Entry 8PSS (electron microscopy, 2.83 A resolution); this record covers chains B and S of the 5 polymer chains in the assembly.

[Chain B]
Molecule: Putative PB1
From: Tilapia lake virus
UniProtKB: A0A1Y9SHW4 (A0A1Y9SHW4_9VIRU); residue numbers follow UniProt; this construct covers 1-519
Sequence (519 residues; numbered 1 to 519; the number before each row is that of its first residue):
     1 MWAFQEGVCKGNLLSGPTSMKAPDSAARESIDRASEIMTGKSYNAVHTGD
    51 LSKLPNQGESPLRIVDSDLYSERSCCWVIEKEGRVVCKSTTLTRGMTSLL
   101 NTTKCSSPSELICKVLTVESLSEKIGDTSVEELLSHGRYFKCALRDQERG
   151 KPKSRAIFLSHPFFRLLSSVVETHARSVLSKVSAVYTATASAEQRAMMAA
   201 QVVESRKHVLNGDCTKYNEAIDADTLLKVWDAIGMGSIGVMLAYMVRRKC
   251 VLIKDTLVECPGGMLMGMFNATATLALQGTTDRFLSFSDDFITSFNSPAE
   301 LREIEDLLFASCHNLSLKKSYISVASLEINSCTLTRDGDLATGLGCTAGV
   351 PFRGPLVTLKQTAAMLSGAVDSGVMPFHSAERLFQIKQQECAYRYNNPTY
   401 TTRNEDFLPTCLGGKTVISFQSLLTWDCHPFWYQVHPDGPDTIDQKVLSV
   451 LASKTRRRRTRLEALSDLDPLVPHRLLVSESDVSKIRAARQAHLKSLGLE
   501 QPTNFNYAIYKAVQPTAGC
Disordered / not traced: 516-519
Metal / ion sites: Mg2+: Asp213, Asp290
What the authors report for this chain:
  - specificity-determining residues: Asn270 (proposed by the authors, not directly observed)

[Chain S]
Molecule: 5' cRNA end - cRNA loop
Sequence (40 nucleotides; row label = number of the first residue in the row; numbers below 1 keep their minus sign (C-24 is residue -24)):
   -24 CCAAAUUUUACUCACAAGUCAGGACGUGAGAAAGAUUUGC
Disordered / not traced: -24 to 0

[Chain B / chain S interface]
Contacting residue pairs (47; chain B residue first):
  Arg73(B) with G14(S), salt bridge to the phosphate
  Ser74(B) with U13(S), phosphate contact; G14(S), hydrogen bond to the phosphate
  Lys81(B) with A6(S), phosphate contact
  Val85(B) with A7(S), base contact
  Val86(B) with A7(S), sugar contact
  Cys87(B) with A7(S), hydrogen bond to the base; A8(S), phosphate contact
  Lys88(B) with A6(S), salt bridge to the phosphate; A7(S), sugar contact; A8(S), salt bridge to the phosphate
  Ser89(B) with A8(S), hydrogen bond to the phosphate
  Leu92(B) with C15(S), phosphate contact
  Lys141(B) with A7(S), phosphate contact; A8(S), salt bridge to the phosphate
  Ala143(B) with U13(S), sugar contact
  Leu144(B) with U13(S), hydrogen bond to the base
  Arg145(B) with U13(S), hydrogen bond to the base; G14(S), hydrogen bond to the base
  Asp146(B) with U13(S), hydrogen bond to the base
  Ile157(B) with U13(S), sugar contact; G14(S), base contact
  Phe158(B) with G14(S), hydrogen bond to the sugar
  Leu159(B) with U13(S), sugar contact; G14(S), sugar contact
  Arg165(B) with C15(S), phosphate contact
  Leu252(B) with A7(S), base contact
  Asp255(B) with A7(S), hydrogen bond to the base
  Met266(B) with G14(S), hydrogen bond to the base
  Gly267(B) with C15(S), hydrogen bond to the sugar
  Met268(B) with C15(S), hydrogen bond to the sugar
  Asn270(B) with C15(S), hydrogen bond to the base
  Leu448(B) with U11(S), base contact
  Ser449(B) with U11(S), base contact
  Ala452(B) with U11(S), hydrogen bond to the sugar
  Thr455(B) with A10(S), phosphate contact; U11(S), hydrogen bond to the sugar; U12(S), hydrogen bond to the phosphate
  Arg456(B) with G5(S), hydrogen bond to the base; G9(S), sugar contact; A10(S), hydrogen bond to the phosphate
  Arg457(B) with G9(S), salt bridge to the phosphate; U12(S), hydrogen bond to the phosphate; U13(S), salt bridge to the phosphate
  Arg458(B) with U11(S), hydrogen bond to the base
  Arg459(B) with G3(S), salt bridge to the phosphate; A4(S), salt bridge to the phosphate
Also at the interface, not in a pair above, chain B (40 interface residues in all): Met20, Glu72, Arg84, Lys254, Thr256, Leu257, Phe269, Arg461

[Overview]
40 residues of chain B and 13 residues of chain S are in contact; the contacts include 20 hydrogen bonds and 8
salt bridges. Polar pairs include Cys87(B)-A7(S), Leu144(B)-U13(S) and Arg145(B)-U13(S). Asp213(B) and
Asp290(B) form the Mg2+ site. From the paper: the specificity determinant Asn270(B).
Chain B is Putative PB1 (Tilapia lake virus) and chain S is 5' cRNA end - cRNA loop; the structure, Tilapia
Lake Virus polymerase in cRNA pre-initiation state mode B (core-endo only), was determined by electron
microscopy, deposited together with 8PSN, 8PSO, 8PSQ, 8PSU, 8PSX, 8PSZ and 6 further entries.
